PDB entry 5WDR | X-ray diffraction, 1.60 A resolution | chain A

[Chain A]
Protein: Ras protein
Organism: Salpingoeca rosetta
Notes: EC 3.6.5.2
Reference sequence: F2UBE5 (F2UBE5_SALR5); residues 1-167 here = UniProt positions 1-167
Sequence (171 residues; numbered -3 to 167; the number before each row is that of its first residue; numbers below 1 keep their minus sign (Gly-3 is residue -3)):
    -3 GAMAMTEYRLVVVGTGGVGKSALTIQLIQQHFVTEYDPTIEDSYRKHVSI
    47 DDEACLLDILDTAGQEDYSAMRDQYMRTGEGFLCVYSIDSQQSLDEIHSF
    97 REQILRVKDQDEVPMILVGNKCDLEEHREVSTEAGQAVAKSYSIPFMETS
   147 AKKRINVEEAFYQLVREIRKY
Unresolved in the structure: -3 to 0
Construct notes: expression tag (-3 to 0)
Ion coordination: Mg2+: Ser17, Thr35 (together with GMP-PNP); Na+ near Asp33 (its only coordinating residue here)
Ligand contacts: GMP-PNP (GNP; phosphoaminophosphonic acid-guanylate ester): Thr11, Gly12, Gly13, Val14, Gly15, Lys16, Ser17, Ala18, Phe28, Val29, Thr30, Glu31, Tyr32, Asp33, Pro34, Thr35, Thr58, Ala59, Gly60, Gln61, Asn116, Lys117, Asp119, Leu120, Ser146, Ala147, Lys148
From the paper describing this entry:
  - conformationally variable residues (side-chain flip): Tyr71

[Summary]
Bound to chain A: GMP-PNP. The Mg2+ site is built by Ser17 and Thr35. The paper reports conformational
variability at Tyr71.
Chain A is Ras protein (Salpingoeca rosetta); the structure, Choanoflagellate Salpingoeca rosetta Ras with
GMP-PNP, was determined by X-ray diffraction together with 5WDO, 5WDP, 5WDQ and 5WDS from the same study.
